Entry 5L5R (X-ray diffraction, 2.90 A resolution); this record covers chains A and B of the 28 polymer chains in the assembly.

# Chain A
Name: Proteasome subunit alpha type-2
From: Saccharomyces cerevisiae (strain ATCC 204508 / S288c)
Notes: EC 3.4.25.1
Reference sequence: P23639 (PSA2_YEAST); numbering as in UniProt (aligned over 1-250)
Chain sequence (250 residues; each row starts with the number of its first residue):
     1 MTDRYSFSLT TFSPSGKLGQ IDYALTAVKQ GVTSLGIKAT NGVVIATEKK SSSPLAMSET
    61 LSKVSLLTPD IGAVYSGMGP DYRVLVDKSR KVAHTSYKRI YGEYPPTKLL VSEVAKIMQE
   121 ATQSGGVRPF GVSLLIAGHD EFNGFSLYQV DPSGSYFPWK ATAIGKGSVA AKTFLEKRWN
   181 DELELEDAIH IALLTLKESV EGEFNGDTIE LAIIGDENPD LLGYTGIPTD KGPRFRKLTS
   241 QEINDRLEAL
Swiss-Prot annotation at these positions:
  - cross-link: Lys108 (Glycyl lysine isopeptide (Lys-Gly) (interchain with G-Cter in ubiquitin))

# Chain B
Name: Proteasome subunit alpha type-3
From: Saccharomyces cerevisiae (strain ATCC 204508 / S288c)
Notes: EC 3.4.25.1
Reference sequence: P23638 (PSA3_YEAST); residues 0-257 here correspond to UniProt positions 1-258 (UniProt number = residue number + 1)
Chain sequence (258 residues; numbered 0 to 257; the number before each row is that of its first residue; numbering starts at 0):
     0 MGSRRYDSRT TIFSPEGRLY QVEYALESIS HAGTAIGIMA SDGIVLAAER KVTSTLLEQD
    60 TSTEKLYKLN DKIAVAVAGL TADAEILINT ARIHAQNYLK TYNEDIPVEI LVRRLSDIKQ
   120 GYTQHGGLRP FGVSFIYAGY DDRYGYQLYT SNPSGNYTGW KAISVGANTS AAQTLLQMDY
   180 KDDMKVDDAI ELALKTLSKT TDSSALTYDR LEFATIRKGA NDGEVYQKIF KPQEIKDILV
   240 KTGITKKDED EEADEDMK
Not modelled in the structure: 0, 245-257
Swiss-Prot annotation at these positions:
  - cross-link (Glycyl lysine isopeptide (Lys-Gly)): Lys99 (interchain with G-Cter in ubiquitin), Lys198 (interchain with G-Cter in ubiquitin), Lys230 (interchain with G-Cter in ubiquitin)

# How chain A and chain B interact
Contacting residue pairs (66):
  Arg4(A) - Ser2(B)  hydrogen bond (backbone-side chain)
  Tyr5(A) - Ser2(B)
  Tyr5(A) - Tyr5(B)
  Ser6(A) - Gly125(B)
  Ser6(A) - Leu127(B)
  Phe7(A) - Ser2(B)
  Phe7(A) - Tyr5(B)
  Phe7(A) - Asp6(B)
  Phe7(A) - Gly126(B)
  Ser8(A) - Gly126(B)  hydrogen bond (backbone-backbone)
  Ser8(A) - Leu127(B)
  Ser8(A) - Arg128(B)  hydrogen bond (side chain-backbone)
  Thr10(A) - Arg128(B)
  Thr11(A) - Ser7(B)
  Thr11(A) - Thr9(B)
  Thr11(A) - Gln20(B)
  Phe12(A) - Gln20(B)
  Phe12(A) - Tyr23(B)
  Phe12(A) - Ala24(B)  hydrophobic
  Phe12(A) - Ser27(B)
  Phe12(A) - Leu79(B)  hydrophobic
  Phe12(A) - Arg128(B)
  Phe12(A) - Pro129(B)
  Phe12(A) - Gly131(B)
  Ser13(A) - Tyr23(B)
  Pro14(A) - Tyr23(B)  hydrophobic
  Pro14(A) - Glu26(B)
  Ser15(A) - Glu26(B)
  Ser15(A) - His30(B)
  Gly16(A) - Tyr23(B)
  Gly16(A) - Glu26(B)
  Gly16(A) - Ser27(B)  hydrogen bond (backbone-side chain)
  Lys38(A) - Glu57(B)  salt bridge
  Ser112(A) - Glu84(B)
  Lys116(A) - Ile85(B)
  Gln119(A) - Ala81(B)
  Gln119(A) - Asp82(B)  hydrogen bond
  Gln119(A) - Ile85(B)
  Gln119(A) - Arg128(B)
  Thr122(A) - Arg128(B)  hydrogen bond (backbone-side chain)
  Gln123(A) - Tyr121(B)
  Gln123(A) - Leu127(B)
  Gln123(A) - Arg128(B)  hydrogen bond (side chain-backbone)
  Gln123(A) - Pro129(B)
  Gln123(A) - Phe130(B)
  Gly125(A) - Leu127(B)
  Ser153(A) - Ala81(B)
  Gly154(A) - Ala81(B)
  Ser155(A) - Ala81(B)
  Tyr156(A) - Glu84(B)  hydrogen bond
  Phe157(A) - Leu56(B)  hydrophobic
  Pro158(A) - Leu56(B)
  Pro158(A) - Glu57(B)  hydrogen bond (backbone-backbone)
  Pro158(A) - Thr60(B)
  Pro158(A) - Ser61(B)
  Trp159(A) - Ser53(B)
  Trp159(A) - Leu55(B)
  Trp159(A) - Leu56(B)
  Lys160(A) - Thr54(B)  hydrogen bond (side chain-backbone)
  Lys160(A) - Leu55(B)  hydrogen bond (backbone-backbone)
  Lys160(A) - Leu56(B)
  Lys160(A) - Glu57(B)
  Ala161(A) - Leu55(B)
  Leu175(A) - Leu55(B)  hydrophobic
  Glu176(A) - Thr54(B)
  Glu176(A) - Leu55(B)
Other interface residues (no listed pair), chain A (34 interface residues in all): Leu18, Ser124, Lys172, Trp179
Other interface residues (no listed pair), chain B (32 interface residues in all): Thr80

# Overview
34 residues of chain A face 32 of chain B across their interface, with 11 hydrogen bonds and 1 salt bridge.
Polar pairs include Lys38(A)-Glu57(B), Arg4(A)-Ser2(B) and Ser8(A)-Arg128(B).
Here chain A is Proteasome subunit alpha type-2 and chain B is Proteasome subunit alpha type-3, both from
Saccharomyces cerevisiae (strain ATCC 204508 / S288c). Entry 5L5R (Yeast 20S proteasome with human beta5i
(1-138;V31M) and human beta6 (97-111; 118-133)) was determined by X-ray diffraction (same publication as 5L52,
5L54, 5L55, 5L5A, 5L5B, 5L5D and 30 further entries).
